Entry 4ZI3 (X-ray diffraction, 2.00 A resolution); this record covers chains B and D of the 4 polymer chains in the assembly.

Chain B:
Protein: ADP-ribosylation factor-like protein 3
Organism: Mus musculus
Reference sequence: Q9WUL7 (ARL3_MOUSE); residue numbers follow UniProt; this construct covers 1-182
Chain sequence (190 residues; each row starts with the number of its first residue):
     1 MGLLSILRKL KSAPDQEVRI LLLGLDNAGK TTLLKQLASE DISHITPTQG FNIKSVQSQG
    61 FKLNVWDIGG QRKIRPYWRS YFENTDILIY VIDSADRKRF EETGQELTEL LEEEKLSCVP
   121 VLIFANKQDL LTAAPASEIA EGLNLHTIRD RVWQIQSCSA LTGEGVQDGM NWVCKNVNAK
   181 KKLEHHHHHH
Unresolved in the structure: 1-2, 12-16, 178-190
Construct notes: expression tag (183-190)
UniProt features mapped onto this chain:
  - binding site (GTP): G24 to T31, T48, D67 to Q71, N126 to D129, S159 to L161
  - binding site (Mg(2+)): T31, T48
  - modified residue: S5 (Phosphoserine)
  - lipidation: G2 (N-myristoyl glycine)
  - mutagenesis: T31 (T31N: Inhibits interaction with PDE6D), Q49 (Q49L: Does not reduce the interaction with RP2), Q71 (Q71L: Does not inhibit interaction with PDE6D; Q71L: Inhibits RP2-dependent GTP-hydrolysis rate), K98 (K98Q: Does not reduce the interaction with RP2), E164 (E164A: Reduces the interaction with RP2; when associated with A-168), D168 (D168A: Reduces the interaction with RP2; when associated with A-164)

Chain D:
Protein: Cilia- and flagella-associated protein 36
Organism: Mus musculus
Reference sequence: Q8C6E0 (CFA36_MOUSE); residue numbers follow UniProt; this construct covers 1-133
Chain sequence (133 residues; row label = number of the first residue in the row):
     1 MAAEEEDEVE WVVESIAGFL RGPDWSIPIL DFVEQKCEVF DDEEESKLTY TEIHQEYKEL
    61 VEKLLESYLK EIGINEDQFQ EACTSPLAKT RTSQAILQPV LAAEDFTIFK AMMVQKNIEM
   121 QLQAIRIIQE RNG
Unresolved in the structure: 1-2, 131-133
UniProt features mapped onto this chain:
  - modified residue: S85 (Phosphoserine)

Chain B / chain D interface:
Residue-residue contacts (39; chain B residue first):
  L4(B) - K58(D)
  L4(B) - E62(D)
  I6(B) - E76(D)
  I6(B) - F79(D)  hydrophobic
  I6(B) - Q80(D)
  L7(B) - L65(D)  hydrophobic
  L7(B) - F79(D)  hydrophobic
  L7(B) - V100(D)  hydrophobic
  L7(B) - E104(D)
  R8(B) - E104(D)
  K9(B) - C83(D)
  K9(B) - T84(D)
  K9(B) - K89(D)  hydrogen bond (backbone-side chain)
  L10(B) - C83(D)
  L10(B) - A88(D)  hydrophobic
  L10(B) - K89(D)
  L10(B) - V100(D)  hydrophobic
  L10(B) - L101(D)
  K11(B) - K89(D)
  K11(B) - D105(D)  salt bridge
  K35(B) - E44(D)  salt bridge
  E40(B) - E44(D)
  T48(B) - E45(D)
  Q49(B) - E45(D)  hydrogen bond (backbone-side chain)
  G50(B) - E45(D)  hydrogen bond (backbone-side chain)
  G50(B) - S46(D)
  F51(B) - E45(D)
  F51(B) - S46(D)  hydrogen bond (backbone-backbone)
  F51(B) - K47(D)
  F51(B) - T51(D)
  F51(B) - F106(D)  hydrophobic
  N52(B) - E45(D)
  I53(B) - F106(D)  hydrophobic
  K54(B) - E44(D)  salt bridge
  W66(B) - F106(D)  hydrophobic
  Y77(B) - L48(D)  hydrophobic
  Y77(B) - E52(D)
  Y81(B) - L48(D)
  Y81(B) - T51(D)  hydrogen bond
Also at the interface, not in a pair above, chain B (23 interface residues in all): L3, P47, I74, S80
Also at the interface, not in a pair above, chain D (26 interface residues in all): V61, L97, A103, T107
From the paper, about this interface:
  - hot spots on chain B (mutagenesis) - Y81A: decreased binding to GST-BARTL1133
  - hot spots on chain B (mutagenesis) - L4D (10-fold): decreased binding to Cilia- and flagella-associated protein 36

In short:
The interface between chain B and chain D involves 23 residues on one side and 26 on the other; the contacts
include 5 hydrogen bonds and 3 salt bridges. Polar pairs include K11(B)-D105(D), K35(B)-E44(D) and
K54(B)-E44(D). From the paper: Y81A of chain B reduces binding to GST-BARTL1133; L4D of chain B reduces
binding to Cilia- and flagella-associated protein 36.
Chain B is ADP-ribosylation factor-like protein 3 and chain D is Cilia- and flagella-associated protein 36,
both from Mus musculus; the structure, BART-like domain of BARTL1/CCDC104 aa1-133 in complex with Arl3FL bound
to GppNHp in P1 21 1, was determined by X-ray diffraction together with 4ZI2 from the same study.
